Entry 3CCU (X-ray diffraction, 2.80 A resolution); this record covers chains L and 0 of the 31 polymer chains in the assembly.

[Chain L]
Molecule: 50S ribosomal protein L15P
From: Haloarcula marismortui
Reference sequence: P12737 (RL15_HALMA); residues 0-164 here correspond to UniProt positions 1-165 (UniProt number = residue number + 1)
Chain sequence (165 residues; numbered 0 to 164; the number before each row is that of its first residue; numbering starts at 0):
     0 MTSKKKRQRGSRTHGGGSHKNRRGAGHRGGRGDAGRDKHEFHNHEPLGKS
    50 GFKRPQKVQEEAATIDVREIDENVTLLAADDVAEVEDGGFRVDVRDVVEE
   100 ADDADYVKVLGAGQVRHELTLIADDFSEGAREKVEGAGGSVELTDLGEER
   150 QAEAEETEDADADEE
Not modelled in the structure: 0, 84-88, 151-164
Metal / ion sites: Sr2+ site 1: Gly14 (shared with A1296(0) of chain 0); Na+: His18 (shared with G902(0), U903(0) of chain 0); Sr2+ site 2: Asp36 (shared with G2466(0) of chain 0)

[Chain 0]
Molecule: 23S ribosomal RNA
From: Haloarcula marismortui
Notes: engineered mutation(s): G2099A, G2482C
Sequence (2923 nucleotides; each row starts with the number of its first residue):
     1 GUUGGCUACUAUGCCAGCUGGUGGAUUGCUCGGCUCAGGCGCUGAUGAAG
    51 GACGUGCCAAGCUGCGAUAAGCUGUGGGGAGCCGCACGGAGGCGAAGAAC
   101 CACAGAUUUCCGAAUGAGAAUCUCUCUAACAAUUGCUUCGCGCAAUGAGG
   151 AACCCCGAGAACUGAAACAUCUCAGUAUCGGGAGGAACAGAAAACGCAAC
   201 GUGAUGUCGUUAGUAACCGCGAGUGAACGCGAUACAGCCCAAACCGAAGC
   251 CCUCACGGGCAAUGUGGUGUCAGGGCUACCUCUCAUCAGCCGACCGUCUU
   301 CACGAAGUCUCUUGGAAUAGAGCGUGAUACAGGGUGACAACCCCGUACUG
   351 AAGACCAGUACGCUGUGCGGUAGUGCCAGAGUAGCGGGGGUUGGAUAUCC
   401 CUCGCGAAUAACGCAGGCAUCGACUGCGAAGGCUAAACACAACCUGAGAC
   451 CGAUAGUGAACAAGUAGUGUGAACGAACGCUGCAAAGUACCCUCAGAAGG
   501 GAGGCGAAAUAGAGCAUGAAAUCAGUUGGCGAUCGAGCGACAGGGCAUAC
   551 AAGGUCCCUUGACGAAUGACCGAGACGCGAGUCUCCAGUAAGACUCACGG
   601 GAAGCCGAUGUUCUGUCGUACGUUUUGAAAAACGAGCCAGGGAGUGUGUC
   651 UGUAUGGCAAGUCUAACCGGAGUAUCCGGGGAGGCACAGGGAAACCGACA
   701 UGGCCGCAGGGCUUUGCCCGAGGGCCGCCGUCUUCAAGGGCGGGGAGCCA
   751 UGUGGACACGACCCGAAUCCGGACGAUCUACGCAUGGACAAGAUGAAGCG
   801 UGCCGAAAGGCACGUGGAAGUCUGUUAGAGUUGGUGUCCUACAAUACCCU
   851 CUCGUGAUCUAUGUGUAGGGGUGAAAGGCCCAUCGAGUCCGGCAACAGCU
   901 GGUUCCAAUCGAAACAUGUCGAAGCAUGACCUCCGCCGAGGUAGUCUGUG
   951 AGGUAGAGCGACCGAUUGGUGUGUCCGCCUCCGAGAGGAGUCGGCACACC
  1001 UGUCAAACUCCAAACUUACAGACGCUGUUUGACGCGGGGAUUCCGGUGCG
  1051 CGGGGUAAGCCUGUGUACCAGGAGGGGAACAACCCAGAGAUAGGUUAAGG
  1101 UCCCCAAGUGUGGAUUAAGUGUAAUCCUCUGAAGGUGGUCUCGAGCCCUA
  1151 GACAGCCGGGAGGUGAGCUUAGAAGCAGCUACCCUCUAAGAAAAGCGUAA
  1201 CAGCUUACCGGCCGAGGUUUGAGGCGCCCAAAAUGAUCGGGACUCAAAUC
  1251 CACCACCGAGACCUGUCCGUACCACUCAUACUGGUAAUCGAGUAGAUUGG
  1301 CGCUCUAAUUGGAUGGAAGCAGGGGCGAGAGCUCCUGUGGACCGAUUAGU
  1351 GACGAAAAUCCUGGCCAUAGUAGCAGCGAUAGUCGGGUGAGAACCCCGAC
  1401 GGCCUAAUGGAUAAGGGUUCCUCAGCACUGCUGAUCAGCUGAGGGUUAGC
  1451 CGGUCCUAAGUCUCACCGCAACUCGACUGAGACGAAAUGGGAAACAGGUU
  1501 AAUAUUCCUGUGCCAUCAUGCAGUGAAAGUUGACGCCCUGGGGUCGAUCA
  1551 CGCCGGGCAUUCGCCCGGUCGAACCGUCCAACUCCGUGGAAGCCGUAAUG
  1601 GCAGGAAGCGGACGAACGGCGGCAUAGGGAAACGUGAUUCAACCUGGGGC
  1651 CCAUGAAAAGACGAGCAUGAUGUCCGUACCGAGAACCGACACAGGUGUCC
  1701 AUGGCGGCGAAAGCCAAGGCCUGUCGGGAGCAACCAACGUUAGGGAAUUC
  1751 GGCAAGUUAGUCCCGUACCUUCGGAAGAAGGGAUGCCUGCUCCGGAACGG
  1801 AGCAGGUCGCAGUGACUCGGAAGCUCGGACUGUCUAGUAACAACAUAGGU
  1851 GACCGCAAAUCCGCAAGGACUCGUACGGUCACUGAAUCCUGCCCAGUGCA
  1901 GGUAUCUGAACACCUCGUACAAGAGGACGAAGGACCUGUCAACGGCGGGG
  1951 GUAACUAUGACCCUCUUAAGGUAGCGUAGUACCUUGCCGCAUCAGUAGCG
  2001 GCUUGCAUGAAUGGAUUAACCAGAGCUUCACUGUCCCAACGUUGGGCCCG
  2051 GUGAACUGUACAUUCCAGUGCGGAGUCUGGAGACACCCAGGGGGAAGCAA
  2101 AGACCCUAUGGAGCUUUACUGCAGGCUGUCGCUGAGACGUGGUCGCCGAU
  2151 GUGCAGCAUAGGUAGGAGUCGUUACAGAGGUACCCGCGCUAGCGGGCCAC
  2201 CCAGACAACAGUGAAAUACUACCCGUCGGUGACUGCGACUCUCACUCCGG
  2251 GAGGAGGACACCGAUAGCCGGGCAGUUUGACUGGGGCGGUACGCGCUCGA
  2301 AAAGAUAUCGAGCGCGCCCUAUGGUCAUCUCAGCCGGGACAGAGACCCGG
  2351 CGAAGAGUGCAAGAGCAAAAGAUGACUUGACAGUGUUCUUCCCAACGAGG
  2401 AACGCUGACGCGAAAGCGUGGUCUAGCGAACCAAUUAGCCUGCUUGAUGC
  2451 GGGCAAUUGAUGACAGAAAAGCUACCCUAGGCAUAACAGAGUCGUCACUC
  2501 GCAAGAGCACAUAUCGACCGAGUGGCUUGCUACCUCGAUGUCGGUUCCCU
  2551 CCAUCCUGCCCGUGCAGAAGCGGGCAAGGGUGAGGUUGUUCGCCUAUUAA
  2601 AGGAGGUCGUGAGCUGGGUUUAGACCGUCGUGAGACAGGUCGGCUGCUAU
  2651 CUACUGGGUGUGUAAUGGUGUCUGACAAGAACGACCGUAUAGUACGAGAG
  2701 GAACUACGGUUGGUGGCCACUGGUGUACCGGUUGUUCGAGAGAGCACGUG
  2751 CCGGGUAGCCACGCCACACGGGGUAAGAGCUGAACGCAUCUAAGCUCGAA
  2801 ACCCACUUGGAAAAGAGACACCGCCGAGGUCCCGCGUACAAGACGCGGUC
  2851 GAUAGACUCGGGGUGUGCGCGUCGAGGUAACGAGACGUUAAGCCCACGAG
  2901 CACUAACAGACCAAAGCCAUCAU
Not modelled in the structure: 1-9, 126-127, 715, 971-998, 1560, 1952-1963, 2137-2236, 2339-2343, 2665-2666, 2915-2923
Modified positions: 1MA (6-hydro-1-methyladenosine-5'-monophosphate) at position 628, OMU (o2'-methyluridine 5'-monophosphate) at position 2587, OMG (o2'-methylguanosine-5'-monophosphate) at position 2588, UR3 (3-methyluridine-5'-monophoshate) at position 2619, PSU (pseudouridine-5'-monophosphate) at position 2621
Metal / ion sites: Na+ site 1 near U12 (its only coordinating residue here); Mg2+ site 1 near G28 (its only coordinating residue here); Na+ site 2: C40, G41, C443; Na+ site 3 near G56 (its only coordinating residue here); Na+ site 4: G66, U108; Sr2+ site 1: C85, A86, C87 (shared with 1 residue of chain T); Mg2+ site 2 near U115 (its only coordinating residue here); Na+ site 5: C130, U146; Na+ site 6: C141, G142; Sr2+ site 2: G147, A183 (shared with 1 residue of chain M); Mg2+ site 3: C162, U2276; K+ site 1: C162, U163, U172; 57 more Na+ sites not listed; 70 more Mg2+ sites not listed; 62 more Sr2+ sites not listed; 1 more K+ sites not listed

[How chain L and chain 0 interact]
Pairs across the interface (173; chain L residue first):
  Thr1(L) - G1300(0)  hydrogen bond to the base
  Ser2(L) - U753(0)  phosphate contact
  Lys3(L) - G754(0)  phosphate contact
  Lys3(L) - G755(0)  salt bridge to the phosphate
  Lys3(L) - G1039(0)  sugar contact
  Lys3(L) - A1296(0)  salt bridge to the phosphate
  Lys3(L) - U1297(0)  salt bridge to the phosphate
  Lys4(L) - G644(0)  sugar contact
  Lys4(L) - U645(0)  salt bridge to the phosphate
  Lys4(L) - G754(0)  hydrogen bond to the phosphate
  Lys5(L) - C905(0)  hydrogen bond to the base
  Lys5(L) - C1301(0)  base contact
  Lys5(L) - G1302(0)  hydrogen bond to the base
  Lys5(L) - C1353(0)  hydrogen bond to the base
  Lys5(L) - G1354(0)  hydrogen bond to the base
  Arg6(L) - C905(0)  base contact
  Arg6(L) - C906(0)  base contact
  Arg6(L) - A907(0)  base contact
  Arg6(L) - U1298(0)  hydrogen bond to the base
  Arg6(L) - G1299(0)  hydrogen bond to the base
  Gln7(L) - U904(0)  phosphate contact
  Arg8(L) - G644(0)  salt bridge to the phosphate
  Arg8(L) - U904(0)  hydrogen bond to the base
  Arg8(L) - C905(0)  sugar contact
  Arg8(L) - G1354(0)  salt bridge to the phosphate
  Gly9(L) - U904(0)  hydrogen bond to the phosphate
  Ser10(L) - U904(0)  hydrogen bond to the phosphate
  Arg11(L) - U623(0)  hydrogen bond to the phosphate
  Arg11(L) - G902(0)  salt bridge to the phosphate
  Arg11(L) - U903(0)  salt bridge to the phosphate
  Arg11(L) - U904(0)  hydrogen bond to the phosphate
  Thr12(L) - U903(0)  base contact
  Thr12(L) - G1295(0)  hydrogen bond to the phosphate
  His13(L) - G644(0)  hydrogen bond to the base
  Gly14(L) - U1041(0)  sugar contact
  Gly14(L) - G1295(0)  hydrogen bond to the phosphate
  Gly15(L) - U1041(0)  sugar contact
  Gly15(L) - G1295(0)  hydrogen bond to the phosphate
  Gly16(L) - U1041(0)  phosphate contact
  Gly16(L) - A1294(0)  sugar contact
  Gly16(L) - G1295(0)  hydrogen bond to the phosphate
  Ser17(L) - U1042(0)  hydrogen bond to the phosphate
  His18(L) - U624(0)  salt bridge to the phosphate
  His18(L) - G901(0)  salt bridge to the phosphate
  His18(L) - G902(0)  salt bridge to the phosphate
  His18(L) - U903(0)  base contact
  Lys19(L) - U624(0)  hydrogen bond to the phosphate
  Lys19(L) - U625(0)  salt bridge to the phosphate
  Lys19(L) - U900(0)  salt bridge to the phosphate
  Lys19(L) - G901(0)  phosphate contact
  Asn20(L) - U1042(0)  hydrogen bond to the phosphate
  Arg21(L) - G644(0)  hydrogen bond to the base
  Arg21(L) - C762(0)  hydrogen bond to the base
  Arg22(L) - G898(0)  phosphate contact
  Arg22(L) - C899(0)  salt bridge to the phosphate
  Arg22(L) - U900(0)  salt bridge to the phosphate
  Gly23(L) - A897(0)  phosphate contact
  Gly23(L) - G898(0)  hydrogen bond to the phosphate
  Ala24(L) - A166(0)  base contact
  Ala24(L) - A897(0)  hydrogen bond to the phosphate
  Ala24(L) - G898(0)  hydrogen bond to the phosphate
  Gly25(L) - A166(0)  hydrogen bond to the base
  Gly25(L) - G898(0)  hydrogen bond to the phosphate
  Gly25(L) - G924(0)  hydrogen bond to the sugar
  Gly25(L) - C925(0)  phosphate contact
  His26(L) - G898(0)  phosphate contact
  His26(L) - C925(0)  salt bridge to the phosphate
  Arg27(L) - C757(0)  phosphate contact
  Arg27(L) - A758(0)  salt bridge to the phosphate
  Gly28(L) - A166(0)  base contact
  Gly28(L) - C925(0)  sugar contact
  Gly29(L) - A165(0)  phosphate contact
  Gly29(L) - A166(0)  hydrogen bond to the base
  Arg30(L) - G164(0)  phosphate contact
  Arg30(L) - A165(0)  hydrogen bond to the phosphate
  Arg30(L) - A758(0)  phosphate contact
  Arg30(L) - C759(0)  salt bridge to the phosphate
  Arg30(L) - A761(0)  salt bridge to the phosphate
  Arg30(L) - C896(0)  hydrogen bond to the phosphate
  Arg30(L) - A897(0)  salt bridge to the phosphate
  Gly31(L) - G223(0)  phosphate contact
  Gly31(L) - C757(0)  hydrogen bond to the phosphate
  Gly31(L) - A758(0)  hydrogen bond to the phosphate
  Asp32(L) - A222(0)  phosphate contact
  Asp32(L) - G223(0)  hydrogen bond to the phosphate
  Ala33(L) - A165(0)  sugar contact
  Ala33(L) - A166(0)  sugar contact
  Gly34(L) - A166(0)  hydrogen bond to the phosphate
  Arg35(L) - G221(0)  hydrogen bond to the phosphate
  Arg35(L) - A222(0)  salt bridge to the phosphate
  Lys37(L) - U919(0)  hydrogen bond to the phosphate
  Lys37(L) - C920(0)  salt bridge to the phosphate
  Lys37(L) - G2466(0)  salt bridge to the phosphate
  Lys37(L) - A2467(0)  salt bridge to the phosphate
  His38(L) - A166(0)  base contact
  His38(L) - G918(0)  hydrogen bond to the base
  His38(L) - U919(0)  sugar contact
  His38(L) - G924(0)  base contact
  His38(L) - C925(0)  sugar contact
  His38(L) - A926(0)  sugar contact
  Glu39(L) - C925(0)  hydrogen bond to the sugar
  Glu39(L) - A926(0)  sugar contact
  Phe40(L) - G918(0)  sugar contact
  Phe40(L) - C2396(0)  sugar contact
  Phe40(L) - A2465(0)  base contact
  His41(L) - A926(0)  hydrogen bond to the base
  His41(L) - U927(0)  hydrogen bond to the sugar
  Leu46(L) - G221(0)  phosphate contact
  Leu46(L) - A2430(0)  sugar contact
  Gly47(L) - G221(0)  hydrogen bond to the phosphate
  Gly47(L) - A2430(0)  hydrogen bond to the sugar
  Gly47(L) - C2431(0)  phosphate contact
  Lys48(L) - C220(0)  sugar contact
  Lys48(L) - C2431(0)  hydrogen bond to the phosphate
  Lys48(L) - C2432(0)  salt bridge to the phosphate
  Ser49(L) - C2454(0)  phosphate contact
  Gly50(L) - A692(0)  sugar contact
  Gly50(L) - G2453(0)  hydrogen bond to the phosphate
  Gly50(L) - C2454(0)  hydrogen bond to the phosphate
  Phe51(L) - A692(0)  hydrogen bond to the sugar
  Phe51(L) - A693(0)  sugar contact
  Phe51(L) - U2441(0)  sugar contact
  Phe51(L) - G2452(0)  base contact
  Phe51(L) - G2453(0)  sugar contact
  Lys52(L) - A215(0)  salt bridge to the phosphate
  Lys52(L) - A216(0)  salt bridge to the phosphate
  Arg53(L) - A693(0)  phosphate contact
  Arg53(L) - A694(0)  salt bridge to the phosphate
  Arg53(L) - U2441(0)  hydrogen bond to the phosphate
  Arg53(L) - G2442(0)  salt bridge to the phosphate
  Pro54(L) - G2442(0)  sugar contact
  Pro54(L) - C2443(0)  base contact
  Gln55(L) - U214(0)  sugar contact
  Gln55(L) - A215(0)  sugar contact
  Lys56(L) - G196(0)  hydrogen bond to the sugar
  Lys56(L) - C197(0)  phosphate contact
  Lys56(L) - G416(0)  phosphate contact
  Lys56(L) - G417(0)  salt bridge to the phosphate
  Lys56(L) - C2443(0)  hydrogen bond to the phosphate
  Lys56(L) - U2444(0)  salt bridge to the phosphate
  Val57(L) - G2442(0)  phosphate contact
  Val57(L) - C2443(0)  sugar contact
  Thr63(L) - G697(0)  base contact
  Asp65(L) - A688(0)  hydrogen bond to the base
  Arg67(L) - A688(0)  salt bridge to the phosphate
  Arg67(L) - G745(0)  base contact
  Asp70(L) - A700(0)  hydrogen bond to the base
  Glu71(L) - A700(0)  base contact
  Glu71(L) - G745(0)  hydrogen bond to the base
  Glu99(L) - A686(0)  base contact
  Glu99(L) - C687(0)  base contact
  Lys107(L) - G697(0)  salt bridge to the phosphate
  Leu109(L) - A688(0)  base contact
  Leu109(L) - G697(0)  base contact
  Leu109(L) - A698(0)  phosphate contact
  Gly110(L) - A698(0)  hydrogen bond to the phosphate
  Gly110(L) - C699(0)  phosphate contact
  Ala111(L) - A688(0)  base contact
  Ala111(L) - A698(0)  sugar contact
  Ala111(L) - C699(0)  phosphate contact
  Gly112(L) - C699(0)  hydrogen bond to the phosphate
  Gly112(L) - A700(0)  phosphate contact
  Gln113(L) - A700(0)  hydrogen bond to the base
  Gln113(L) - U701(0)  hydrogen bond to the phosphate
  Val114(L) - A700(0)  base contact
  Arg115(L) - A700(0)  base contact
  Arg115(L) - U701(0)  salt bridge to the phosphate
  Ser126(L) - G697(0)  phosphate contact
  Ser126(L) - A698(0)  hydrogen bond to the phosphate
  Glu127(L) - G697(0)  hydrogen bond to the phosphate
  Gly128(L) - A698(0)  phosphate contact
  Lys132(L) - C699(0)  salt bridge to the phosphate
  Arg149(L) - G697(0)  salt bridge to the phosphate
Interface residues without a listed pair, chain L (75 interface residues in all): Asp36, Asn42, Phe125, Ala129
Interface residues without a listed pair, chain 0 (90 interface residues in all): A226, C696, C2440, A2483

[Overview]
Chain L and chain 0 form an interface of 75 and 90 residues respectively, with 60 hydrogen bonds and 36 salt
bridges. Polar pairs include Thr1(L)-G1300(0), Lys5(L)-C905(0) and Lys5(L)-G1302(0). The Sr2+ site is built by
A1296(0) and Gly14(L).
Here chain L is 50S ribosomal protein L15P and chain 0 is 23S ribosomal RNA, both from Haloarcula marismortui.
Entry 3CCU (Structure of Anisomycin resistant 50S Ribosomal Subunit: 23S rRNA mutation G2482C) was determined
by X-ray diffraction (same publication as 3CC2, 3CC4, 3CC7, 3CCE, 3CCJ, 3CCL and 6 further entries).
